Entry 7Y67 (electron microscopy, 2.80 A resolution); this record covers chains D and L of the 6 polymer chains in the assembly.

== Chain D ==
Protein: C5a anaphylatoxin chemotactic receptor 1
From: Homo sapiens
UniProtKB: P21730 (C5AR1_HUMAN); residue numbers follow UniProt; this construct covers 1-330
Amino-acid sequence (339 residues; each row starts with the number of its first residue):
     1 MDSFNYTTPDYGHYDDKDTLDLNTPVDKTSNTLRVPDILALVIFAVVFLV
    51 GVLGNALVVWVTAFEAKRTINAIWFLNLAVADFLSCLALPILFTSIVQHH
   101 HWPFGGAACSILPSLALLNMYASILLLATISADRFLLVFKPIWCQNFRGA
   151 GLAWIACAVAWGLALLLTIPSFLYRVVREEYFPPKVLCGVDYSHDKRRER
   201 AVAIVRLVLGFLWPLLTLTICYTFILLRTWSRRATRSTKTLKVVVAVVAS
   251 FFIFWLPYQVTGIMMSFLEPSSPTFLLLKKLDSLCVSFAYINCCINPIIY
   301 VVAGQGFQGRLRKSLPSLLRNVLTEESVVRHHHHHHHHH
Unresolved in the structure: 1-31, 181-185, 315-339
Construct notes: engineered mutation A116 (Ile in P21730); expression tag (331-339)
Disulfide bonds: C109-C188
What the authors report for this chain:
  - mutagenesis - I116A: increased signaling with C089 peptide (chain L)
  - mutagenesis - I91A, W102A, S171A, D282E, Q305A: decreased signaling
  - mutagenesis - S171A: unchanged signaling

== Chain L ==
Protein: C089 peptide
Amino-acid sequence (6 residues; each row starts with the number of its first residue):
     1 FKPXWR
Modified / non-standard residues: F1 (N-methylphenylalanine; MEA); ZAL (3-cyclohexyl-D-alanine) at position 4; R6 (D-arginine; DAR)

== Interface between chain D and chain L ==
Contacting residue pairs - 20 pairs, chain D then chain L:
  L92(D) - ZAL_4(L)
  I96(D) - ZAL_4(L)
  H100(D) - ZAL_4(L)
  R178(D) - F1(L)
  L187(D) - F1(L)
  G189(D) - F1(L)
  V190(D) - F1(L)
  V190(D) - K2(L)
  D191(D) - F1(L)
  E199(D) - K2(L)  salt bridge
  Y258(D) - R6(L)
  T261(D) - R6(L)
  G262(D) - R6(L)
  F275(D) - K2(L)
  K279(D) - K2(L)
  K279(D) - P3(L)  hydrogen bond (side chain-backbone)
  D282(D) - W5(L)
  D282(D) - R6(L)
  V286(D) - W5(L)  hydrophobic
  V286(D) - R6(L)
Also at the interface, not in a pair above, chain D (22 interface residues in all): S95, C188, M265, S266, P270, C285
Interface features reported in the paper:
  - interface residues, chain D: L92(D), V286(D)

== Overview ==
Chain D and chain L form an interface of 22 and 6 residues respectively, with 1 hydrogen bond and 1 salt
bridge. Among the polar pairs are E199(D)-K2(L) and K279(D)-P3(L). From the paper: I91A, W102A and S171A of
chain D, among others, reduce signaling; interface residues L92(D) and V286(D); 6 substitutions were tested in
all.
Here chain D is C5a anaphylatoxin chemotactic receptor 1 (Homo sapiens) and chain L is C089 peptide. Entry
7Y67 (Cryo-EM structure of C089-bound C5aR1(I116A) mutant in complex with Gi protein) was determined by
electron microscopy (same publication as 7Y64, 7Y65 and 7Y66).
